PDB entry 6JQA | X-ray diffraction, 2.40 A resolution | chains A and B of the 4 polymer chains in the assembly

== Chain A ==
Molecule: Phytoplasmal effector causing phyllody 1
Source organism: Onion yellows phytoplasma OY-W
UniProtKB: X5IFG3 (X5IFG3_ONYPH); residues 1-91 here correspond to UniProt positions 35-125 (UniProt number = residue number + 34)
Amino-acid sequence (91 residues; numbered 1 to 91; the number before each row is that of its first residue):
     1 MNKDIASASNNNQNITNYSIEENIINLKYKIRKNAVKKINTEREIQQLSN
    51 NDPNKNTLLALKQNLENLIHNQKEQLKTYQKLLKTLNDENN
Disordered / not traced: 1-6
Modified positions: Tyr-18 (3-iodo-tyrosine; IYR); Tyr-29 (3-iodo-tyrosine; IYR); Tyr-79 (3,5-diiodotyrosine; TYI)

== Chain B ==
Molecule: Phytoplasmal effector causing phyllody 1
Source organism: Onion yellows phytoplasma OY-W
UniProtKB: X5IFG3 (X5IFG3_ONYPH); residues 1-91 here correspond to UniProt positions 35-125 (UniProt number = residue number + 34)
Amino-acid sequence (91 residues; row label = number of the first residue in the row):
     1 MNKDIASASNNNQNITNYSIEENIINLKYKIRKNAVKKINTEREIQQLSN
    51 NDPNKNTLLALKQNLENLIHNQKEQLKTYQKLLKTLNDENN
Disordered / not traced: 1-3
Modified positions: Tyr-18 (3,5-diiodotyrosine; TYI); Tyr-29 (3,5-diiodotyrosine; TYI); Tyr-79 (3,5-diiodotyrosine; TYI)

== Interface between chain A and chain B ==
Pairs across the interface (35; chain A residue first):
  Asn-14(A) with Asn-54(B)
  Tyr-18(A) with Asn-40(B); Thr-41(B); Glu-44(B)
  Glu-21(A) with Asn-40(B); Arg-43(B), salt bridge
  Glu-22(A) with Lys-37(B); Asn-40(B), hydrogen bond; Thr-41(B)
  Ile-25(A) with Val-36(B), hydrophobic
  Asn-26(A) with Lys-33(B); Lys-37(B), hydrogen bond
  Tyr-29(A) with Arg-32(B); Lys-33(B); Val-36(B)
  Lys-30(A) with Lys-30(B)
  Arg-32(A) with Tyr-29(B)
  Lys-33(A) with Asn-26(B), hydrogen bond; Tyr-29(B); Lys-30(B)
  Val-36(A) with Ile-25(B), hydrophobic; Tyr-29(B)
  Lys-37(A) with Glu-22(B); Asn-26(B)
  Asn-40(A) with Tyr-18(B); Glu-21(B), hydrogen bond; Glu-22(B), hydrogen bond
  Thr-41(A) with Tyr-18(B)
  Glu-44(A) with Asn-14(B); Ile-15(B); Asn-17(B), hydrogen bond; Tyr-18(B)
  Gln-47(A) with Asn-11(B); Asn-12(B)
  Leu-48(A) with Gln-13(B)
Other interface residues (no listed pair), chain A (20 interface residues in all): Ile-15, Asn-54, Leu-61
Other interface residues (no listed pair), chain B (24 interface residues in all): Leu-58, Leu-61

== In short ==
Chain A and chain B form an interface of 20 and 24 residues respectively, with 6 hydrogen bonds and 1 salt
bridge. Among the polar pairs are Glu-21(A)/Arg-43(B), Glu-22(A)/Asn-40(B) and Asn-26(A)/Lys-37(B).
Chain A is Phytoplasmal effector causing phyllody 1 and chain B is Phytoplasmal effector causing phyllody 1,
both from Onion yellows phytoplasma OY-W; the structure, Crystal structure of phyllogen, a phyllody inducing
effector protein of phytoplasma, was determined by X-ray diffraction.
